5B63 - chains A and B of the 4 polymer chains in the assembly; structure by X-ray diffraction, 3.00 A resolution.

== Chain A ==
Molecule: Arginine--tRNA ligase
Source organism: Escherichia coli (strain K12)
Notes: EC 6.1.1.19
UniProt: P11875 (SYR_ECOLI); residues 1-577 here = UniProt positions 1-577
Chain sequence (587 residues; numbered -8 to 578; the number before each row is that of its first residue; numbers below 1 keep their minus sign (His-8 is residue -8)):
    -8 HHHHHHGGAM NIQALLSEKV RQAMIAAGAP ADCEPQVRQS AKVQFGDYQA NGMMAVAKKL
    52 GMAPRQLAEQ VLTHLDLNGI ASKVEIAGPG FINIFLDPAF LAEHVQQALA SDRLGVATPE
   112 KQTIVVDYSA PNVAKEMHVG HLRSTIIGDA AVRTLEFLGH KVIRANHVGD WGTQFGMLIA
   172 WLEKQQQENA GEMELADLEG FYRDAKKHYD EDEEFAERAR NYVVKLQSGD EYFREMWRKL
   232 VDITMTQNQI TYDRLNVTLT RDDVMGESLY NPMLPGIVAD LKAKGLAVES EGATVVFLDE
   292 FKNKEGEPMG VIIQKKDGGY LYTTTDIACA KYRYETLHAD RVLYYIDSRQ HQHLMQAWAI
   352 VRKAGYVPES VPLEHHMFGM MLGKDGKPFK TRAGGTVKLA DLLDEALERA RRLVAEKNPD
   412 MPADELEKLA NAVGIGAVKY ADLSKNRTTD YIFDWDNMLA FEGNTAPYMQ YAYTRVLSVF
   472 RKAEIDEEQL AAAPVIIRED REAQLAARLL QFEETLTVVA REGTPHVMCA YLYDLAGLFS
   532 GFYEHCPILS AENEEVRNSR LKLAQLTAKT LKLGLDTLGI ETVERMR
Unresolved in the structure: -8 to 0, 181-187, 305-311, 578
Sequence notes: expression tag (-8 to 0, 578)
UniProt features mapped onto this chain:
  - motif: Pro122 to His132 ('HIGH' region)

== Chain B ==
Molecule: tRNA-Arg
Source organism: Geobacillus stearothermophilus 10
Sequence (77 nucleotides; each row starts with the number of its first residue):
   901 GCGCUCGUAG CUCAAUUGGA UAGAGCAUCU GACUACGGAU CAGAAGGUUA GGGGUUCGAA
   961 UCCUCUCGAG CGCGCCA
Unresolved in the structure: 930-941, 976-977

== How chain A and chain B interact ==
Contacting residue pairs (54; chain A residue first):
  Arg29(A) - U916(B)  base contact
  Arg29(A) - U917(B)  salt bridge to the phosphate
  Gln30(A) - U916(B)  hydrogen bond to the base
  Lys33(A) - U921(B)  hydrogen bond to the base
  Phe36(A) - A920(B)  stacking on the base
  Gln40(A) - G919(B)  sugar contact
  Gln40(A) - A920(B)  hydrogen bond to the base
  Asn42(A) - G919(B)  hydrogen bond to the sugar
  Met45(A) - G919(B)  base contact
  Met45(A) - C957(B)  base contact
  Ala46(A) - G919(B)  base contact
  Ala46(A) - C957(B)  base contact
  Lys49(A) - U956(B)  hydrogen bond to the phosphate
  Lys49(A) - C957(B)  salt bridge to the phosphate
  Ala78(A) - A920(B)  base contact
  Phe82(A) - G919(B)  sugar contact
  Phe82(A) - A920(B)  stacking on the base
  Asn84(A) - A920(B)  hydrogen bond to the base
  Lys293(A) - C902(B)  hydrogen bond to the sugar
  Lys293(A) - G903(B)  phosphate contact
  Asn294(A) - C902(B)  phosphate contact
  Asn294(A) - G903(B)  phosphate contact
  Met300(A) - G974(B)  phosphate contact
  Arg340(A) - C971(B)  sugar contact
  His342(A) - C904(B)  hydrogen bond to the sugar
  His342(A) - U905(B)  salt bridge to the phosphate
  Gln343(A) - G903(B)  base contact
  Gln343(A) - C904(B)  hydrogen bond to the sugar
  Gln343(A) - G972(B)  hydrogen bond to the base
  His344(A) - G972(B)  hydrogen bond to the sugar
  Met368(A) - U905(B)  sugar contact
  Lys375(A) - C911(B)  sugar contact
  Ser435(A) - C913(B)  hydrogen bond to the sugar
  Lys436(A) - C913(B)  phosphate contact
  Lys436(A) - A914(B)  phosphate contact
  Asn437(A) - A914(B)  hydrogen bond to the phosphate
  Arg438(A) - U908(B)  hydrogen bond to the base
  Arg438(A) - C913(B)  salt bridge to the phosphate
  Arg438(A) - A914(B)  salt bridge to the phosphate
  Thr439(A) - U905(B)  hydrogen bond to the sugar
  Thr440(A) - U905(B)  sugar contact
  Thr440(A) - C906(B)  sugar contact
  Asp441(A) - G970(B)  sugar contact
  Tyr442(A) - C913(B)  phosphate contact
  Ile443(A) - U912(B)  phosphate contact
  Ile443(A) - C913(B)  hydrogen bond to the phosphate
  Glu453(A) - G925(B)  hydrogen bond to the sugar
  Glu453(A) - C926(B)  phosphate contact
  Gly454(A) - G925(B)  sugar contact
  Glu513(A) - U917(B)  base contact
  His517(A) - A914(B)  phosphate contact
  His517(A) - A915(B)  salt bridge to the phosphate
  Tyr524(A) - A924(B)  sugar contact
  Tyr524(A) - G925(B)  sugar contact
Also at the interface, not in a pair above, chain A (41 interface residues in all): Ser31, Ala32, Gln35, Gly79, Glu282, Asn448
Also at the interface, not in a pair above, chain B (27 interface residues in all): C973, C975

== Overview ==
Chain A and chain B form an interface of 41 and 27 residues respectively; the contacts include 17 hydrogen
bonds, 6 salt bridges and 2 aromatic stacking contacts. Polar pairs include Gln30(A)-U916(B), Lys33(A)-U921(B)
and Gln40(A)-A920(B).
Here chain A is Arginine--tRNA ligase (Escherichia coli (strain K12)) and chain B is tRNA-Arg (Geobacillus
stearothermophilus 10). Entry 5B63 (Crystal structures of E.coli arginyl-tRNA synthetase (ArgRS) in complex
with substrate tRNA(Arg)) was determined by X-ray diffraction.
